PDB entry 2ZFZ | X-ray diffraction, 1.85 A resolution | chains E and F of the 6 polymer chains in the assembly

== Chain E (and F) ==
Name: Arginine repressor
Source organism: Mycobacterium tuberculosis
Notes: fragment: C-terminal domain: Residues 92-170; chain F of this document is another copy of the same molecule, construct and numbering; everything in this record applies to it too
UniProtKB: P0A4Y8 (ARGR_MYCTU); residue numbers follow UniProt; this construct covers 92-170
Sequence (79 residues; numbered 92 to 170; the number before each row is that of its first residue):
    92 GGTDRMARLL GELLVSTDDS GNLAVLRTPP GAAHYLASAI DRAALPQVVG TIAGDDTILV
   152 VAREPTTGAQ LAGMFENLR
Disordered / not traced: 92 (chain F: 92-94)
Ligand contacts:
  - arginine (ARG), molecule 1: Pro-121, Gly-122, Asp-146
  - arginine (ARG), molecule 2: His-125, Ala-128, Ser-129, Asp-132, Thr-142, Ile-143, Ala-144
  - arginine (ARG), molecule 3: Gly-145, Asp-146, Asp-147, Thr-148
Reported in the primary citation:
  - binding site for arginine: His-125, Ala-128, Ser-129, Asp-132, Thr-142, Ala-144, Gly-145, Asp-146, Asp-147, Thr-148

== Chain E / chain F interface ==
Contacting residue pairs - 24 pairs, chain E then chain F:
  Asp-109(E) with Val-140(F); Arg-154(F), salt bridge
  Asp-110(E) with Val-140(F); Glu-155(F)
  Ser-111(E) with Asn-113(F), hydrogen bond (backbone-side chain); Val-152(F); Ala-153(F), hydrogen bond (side chain-backbone); Glu-155(F)
  Gly-112(E) with Asn-113(F); Glu-155(F), hydrogen bond (backbone-side chain)
  Leu-114(E) with Asn-113(F); Leu-114(F), hydrophobic
  Val-116(E) with Val-140(F), hydrophobic
  Ile-143(E) with Ile-143(F)
  Ala-144(E) with Ile-143(F)
  Gly-145(E) with His-125(F); Ile-143(F)
  Asp-146(E) with His-125(F)
  Asp-147(E) with Asp-132(F)
  Thr-148(E) with Thr-142(F), hydrogen bond (side chain-backbone); Ile-143(F)
  Leu-150(E) with Ile-143(F); Leu-150(F), hydrophobic; Val-152(F), hydrophobic
Also at the interface, not in a pair above, chain E (16 interface residues in all): Asn-113, Arg-118, Ile-149
Also at the interface, not in a pair above, chain F (14 interface residues in all): Gly-141, Ala-144

== Summary ==
16 residues of chain E face 14 of chain F across their interface; the contacts include 4 hydrogen bonds and 1
salt bridge. Polar contacts include Asp-109(E)/Arg-154(F), Ser-111(E)/Asn-113(F) and Ser-111(E)/Ala-153(F).
Ligands of chain E: 3 copies of arginine. From the paper: a binding site for arginine at His-125(E),
Ala-128(E) and Ser-129(E) among others.
Both chains are Arginine repressor (Mycobacterium tuberculosis). Entry 2ZFZ (Crystal structure of the
C-terminal domain hexamer of ArgR from Mycobacterium tuberculosis in complex with arginine) was determined by
X-ray diffraction, deposited together with 3CAG and 3BUE.
